Entry 7ADV (X-ray diffraction, 2.65 A resolution); this record covers chains A and D of the 4 polymer chains in the assembly.

Chain A:
Protein: Integrase
Organism: Human spumaretrovirus
Notes: EC 2.7.7.49, 2.7.7.7, 3.1.26.4, 3.4.23.-, 2.7.7.-, 3.1.-.-
UniProtKB: P14350 (POL_FOAMV); residues 3-392 here correspond to UniProt positions 754-1143 (UniProt number = residue number + 751)
Amino-acid sequence (395 residues; numbered -2 to 392; the number before each row is that of its first residue; numbers below 1 keep their minus sign (Gly-2 is residue -2)):
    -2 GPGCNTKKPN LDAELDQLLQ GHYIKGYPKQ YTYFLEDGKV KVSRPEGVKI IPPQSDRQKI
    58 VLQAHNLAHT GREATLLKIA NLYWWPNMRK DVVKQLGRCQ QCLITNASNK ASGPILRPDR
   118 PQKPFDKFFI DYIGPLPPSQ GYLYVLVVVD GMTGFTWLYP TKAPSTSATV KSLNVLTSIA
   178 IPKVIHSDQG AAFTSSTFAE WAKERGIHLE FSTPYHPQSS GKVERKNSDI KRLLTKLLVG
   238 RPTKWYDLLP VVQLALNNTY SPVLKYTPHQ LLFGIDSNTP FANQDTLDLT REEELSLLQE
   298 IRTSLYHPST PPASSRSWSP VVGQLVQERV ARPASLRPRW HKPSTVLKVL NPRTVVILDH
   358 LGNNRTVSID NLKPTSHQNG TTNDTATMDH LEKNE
Unresolved in the structure: -2 to 8, 376-392
Sequence notes: expression tag (-2 to 2); variant Ser217 (Gly968 in P14350), Gly218 (Ser969 in P14350)
Metal / ion sites: Zn2+: His62, His66, Cys96, Cys99; Mg2+ site 1: Asp128, Asp185 (together with insti xz447); Mg2+ site 2: Asp128, Glu221 (together with insti xz447)
Ligand contacts: insti xz447 (R7N; 4-azanyl-N-[[2,4-bis(fluoranyl)phenyl]methyl]-6-[2-(2-morpholin-4-ylethylsulfonyl)ethyl]-1-oxidanyl-2-oxidanylidene-1,8-naphthyridine-3-carboxamide): Asp128, Tyr129, Asp185, Gln186, Gly187, Ala188, Pro211, Tyr212, Pro214, Gln215, Glu221, Arg329, Arg362
Curated features (UniProtKB/Swiss-Prot):
  - binding site (Mg(2+)): Asp123, Asp185

Chain D:
Molecule: 17-nt DNA strand
Sequence (17 nucleotides; each row starts with the number of its first residue):
     1 TGCGAAATTC CATGACA

How chain A and chain D interact:
Residue-residue contacts (8):
  Glu221(A) with DC16(D), sugar contact
  Arg222(A) with DG14(D), base contact; DA15(D), base contact; DC16(D), base contact
  Asn224(A) with DC16(D), phosphate contact
  Ser225(A) with DC16(D), sugar contact
  Lys228(A) with DA17(D), salt bridge to the phosphate
  Lys262(A) with DT9(D), salt bridge to the phosphate
Also at the interface, not in a pair above, chain A (8 interface residues in all): Tyr129, Ile130

Overview:
8 residues of chain A face 5 of chain D across their interface; the contacts include 2 salt bridges. Among the
polar pairs are Lys228(A)-DA17(D) and Lys262(A)-DT9(D). Insti xz447 is bound between chain A and chain D.
Here chain A is Integrase (Human spumaretrovirus) and chain D is a 17-nt DNA strand. Entry 7ADV (Crystal
structure of the Prototype Foamy Virus (PFV) intasome in complex with magnesium and the INSTI ...) was
determined by X-ray diffraction, deposited together with 7ADU.
